Entry 4ZDW (X-ray diffraction, 2.90 A resolution); this record covers chains A and B of the 3 polymer chains in the assembly.

[Chain A]
Protein: Ras-related protein SEC4
Source organism: Saccharomyces cerevisiae (strain ATCC 204508 / S288c)
UniProtKB: P07560 (SEC4_YEAST); residue numbers follow UniProt; this construct covers 19-187
Sequence (170 residues; each row starts with the number of its first residue):
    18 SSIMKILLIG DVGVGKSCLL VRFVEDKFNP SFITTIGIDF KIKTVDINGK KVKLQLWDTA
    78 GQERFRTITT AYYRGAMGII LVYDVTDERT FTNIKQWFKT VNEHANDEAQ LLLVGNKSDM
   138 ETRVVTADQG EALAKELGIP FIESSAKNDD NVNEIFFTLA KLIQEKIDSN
Disordered / not traced: 18, 66-68
Sequence notes: expression tag (18); engineered mutation V29 (Ser in P07560)
Small-molecule neighbours: GDP (guanosine-5'-diphosphate): D28, V29, G30, V31, G32, K33, S34, C35, N133, K134, D136, M137, S162, A163, K164
Swiss-Prot annotation at these positions:
  - motif: F49 to F57 (Effector region)
  - binding site (GTP): G27, D28, G30 to S34, D75 to Q79, N133 to D136
From the paper describing this entry:
  - conformationally variable residues: I50

[Chain B]
Protein: Rab guanine nucleotide exchange factor SEC2
Source organism: Saccharomyces cerevisiae (strain ATCC 204508 / S288c)
UniProtKB: P17065 (SEC2_YEAST); residue numbers follow UniProt; this construct covers 51-142
Sequence (93 residues; each row starts with the number of its first residue):
    50 SNYNQLKEDY NTLKRELSDR DDEVKRLRED IAKENELRTK AEEEADKLNK EVEDLTASLF
   110 DEANNMVADA RKEKYAIEIL NKRLTEQLRE KDT
Disordered / not traced: 141-142
Sequence notes: expression tag (50)
From the paper describing this entry:
  - mutagenesis - K140C: increased catalytic activity with Ras-related protein SEC4 (chain A)

[How chain A and chain B interact]
Pairs across the interface (29):
  K22(A) with E102(B), salt bridge; D103(B), salt bridge
  K44(A) with Y124(B), hydrogen bond
  F45(A) with A117(B); R120(B), hydrogen bond (backbone-side chain); K121(B); Y124(B), hydrophobic
  N46(A) with R120(B), hydrogen bond (backbone-side chain)
  P47(A) with N113(B); V116(B), hydrophobic; R120(B)
  F49(A) with N113(B)
  I53(A) with F109(B), hydrophobic
  I55(A) with F109(B), hydrophobic
  F57(A) with A106(B); F109(B), hydrophobic; N113(B), hydrogen bond (backbone-side chain)
  W74(A) with E102(B), hydrogen bond; T105(B); A106(B); F109(B), hydrophobic
  I85(A) with V101(B), hydrophobic; T105(B)
  A88(A) with V101(B), hydrophobic; E102(B)
  Y89(A) with E102(B); T105(B)
  R91(A) with N98(B), hydrogen bond (side chain-backbone)
  G92(A) with E102(B)
Interface residues without a listed pair, chain A (16 interface residues in all): I59
Interface residues without a listed pair, chain B (15 interface residues in all): D110, A112
Interface features reported in the paper:
  - interface residues, chain B: E100(B)
  - interface residues, chain B: F109(B) (citing earlier work)

[Summary]
The interface between chain A and chain B involves 16 residues on one side and 15 on the other; the contacts
include 6 hydrogen bonds and 2 salt bridges. Polar contacts include K22(A)-E102(B), K22(A)-D103(B) and
K44(A)-Y124(B). From the paper: K140C of chain B increases catalytic activity with Ras-related protein SEC4
(chain A); interface residues E100(B) and F109(B).
Chain A is Ras-related protein SEC4 and chain B is Rab guanine nucleotide exchange factor SEC2, both from
Saccharomyces cerevisiae (strain ATCC 204508 / S288c); the structure, Crystal structure of the Rab GTPase
Sec4p mutant - S29V in complex with Sec2p and GDP, was determined by X-ray diffraction together with 4Z8Y from
the same study.
